PDB entry 8HQK | electron microscopy, 3.60 A resolution | chains G and L of the 13 polymer chains in the assembly

# Chain G (and L)
Protein: Major head protein
From: Escherichia phage DT57C
Notes: chain L of this document is another copy of the same molecule, construct and numbering; everything in this record applies to it too
UniProt: A0A0A7RSM1 (A0A0A7RSM1_9CAUD); residue numbers follow UniProt; this construct covers 1-458
Sequence (458 residues; row label = number of the first residue in the row):
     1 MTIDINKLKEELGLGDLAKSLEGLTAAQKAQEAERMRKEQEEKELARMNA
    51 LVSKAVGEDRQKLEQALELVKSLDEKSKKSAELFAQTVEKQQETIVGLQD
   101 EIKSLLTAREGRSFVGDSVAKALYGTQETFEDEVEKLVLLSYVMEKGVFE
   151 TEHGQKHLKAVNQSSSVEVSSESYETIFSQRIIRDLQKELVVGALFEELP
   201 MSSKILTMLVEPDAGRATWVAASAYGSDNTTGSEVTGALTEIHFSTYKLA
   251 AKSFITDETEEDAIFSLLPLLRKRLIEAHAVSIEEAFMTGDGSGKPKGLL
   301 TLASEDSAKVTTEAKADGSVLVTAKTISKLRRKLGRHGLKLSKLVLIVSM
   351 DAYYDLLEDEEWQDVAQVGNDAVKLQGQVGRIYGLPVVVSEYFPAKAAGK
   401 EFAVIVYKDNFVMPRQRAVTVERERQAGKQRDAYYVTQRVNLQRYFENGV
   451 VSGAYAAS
Not modelled in the structure: 1-161, 458

# How chain G and chain L interact
Pairs across the interface (112; chain G residue first):
  S203(G) - E175(L)  hydrogen bond (side chain-backbone)
  S203(G) - T176(L)
  S203(G) - I177(L)
  K204(G) - N162(L)
  K204(G) - E172(L)  salt bridge
  K204(G) - E175(L)  hydrogen bond (backbone-backbone)
  I205(G) - E175(L)
  I205(G) - T176(L)
  I205(G) - I177(L)  hydrogen bond (backbone-backbone)
  L206(G) - I177(L)
  L206(G) - S179(L)
  T207(G) - T176(L)
  T207(G) - I177(L)
  T207(G) - S179(L)  hydrogen bond (backbone-side chain)
  M208(G) - S179(L)  hydrogen bond
  M208(G) - R181(L)
  M208(G) - I183(L)  hydrophobic
  L209(G) - S179(L)
  L209(G) - Q180(L)
  L209(G) - R181(L)  hydrogen bond (backbone-backbone)
  L209(G) - I182(L)
  L209(G) - I183(L)  hydrogen bond (backbone-backbone)
  V210(G) - I183(L)  hydrophobic
  E211(G) - I182(L)
  E211(G) - I183(L)  hydrogen bond (backbone-backbone)
  E211(G) - R184(L)
  E211(G) - L270(L)
  E211(G) - K273(L)  salt bridge
  E211(G) - R274(L)
  P212(G) - R184(L)  hydrogen bond (backbone-side chain)
  D213(G) - R184(L)
  D213(G) - R274(L)  hydrogen bond (backbone-side chain)
  A214(G) - R184(L)
  A214(G) - E277(L)
  G215(G) - A278(L)
  R216(G) - A278(L)
  R216(G) - V281(L)
  R216(G) - E285(L)  salt bridge
  A217(G) - L249(L)  hydrophobic
  A217(G) - A250(L)
  A217(G) - A251(L)  hydrophobic
  A217(G) - A278(L)
  A217(G) - H279(L)
  A217(G) - S282(L)  hydrogen bond (backbone-side chain)
  T218(G) - L249(L)
  T218(G) - A250(L)  hydrogen bond (backbone-backbone)
  W219(G) - K248(L)
  W219(G) - L249(L)  hydrophobic
  W219(G) - A286(L)  hydrophobic
  W219(G) - G294(L)
  W219(G) - K295(L)
  W219(G) - P296(L)
  V220(G) - K248(L)  hydrogen bond (backbone-backbone)
  V220(G) - A250(L)  hydrophobic
  Y225(G) - K248(L)
  Y225(G) - R439(L)  hydrogen bond
  T230(G) - K248(L)
  T230(G) - A250(L)
  T231(G) - A250(L)
  T231(G) - A251(L)
  T231(G) - K252(L)
  T231(G) - Y435(L)
  G232(G) - K252(L)
  S233(G) - A251(L)
  S233(G) - K252(L)  hydrogen bond (backbone-backbone)
  E234(G) - K252(L)
  V235(G) - K252(L)  hydrogen bond (backbone-backbone)
  V235(G) - L275(L)  hydrophobic
  T236(G) - R274(L)  hydrogen bond (backbone-side chain)
  G237(G) - R274(L)
  L239(G) - L270(L)  hydrophobic
  K325(G) - E358(L)  hydrogen bond (side chain-backbone)
  K325(G) - Q363(L)
  K329(G) - E358(L)
  R331(G) - Y354(L)
  R331(G) - L357(L)
  R331(G) - G377(L)
  R332(G) - D351(L)  salt bridge
  R332(G) - Y354(L)
  R332(G) - D355(L)  salt bridge
  G335(G) - M350(L)
  G335(G) - Y354(L)  hydrogen bond (backbone-side chain)
  R336(G) - L186(L)  hydrogen bond (side chain-backbone)
  R336(G) - K188(L)
  R336(G) - M350(L)
  R336(G) - E391(L)  salt bridge
  H337(G) - D185(L)
  H337(G) - L186(L)
  G338(G) - Y354(L)  hydrogen bond (backbone-side chain)
  L339(G) - M350(L)  hydrophobic
  L339(G) - Y354(L)  hydrogen bond (backbone-side chain)
  L341(G) - Q376(L)
  E361(G) - K374(L)  hydrogen bond (backbone-side chain)
  W362(G) - K374(L)
  A366(G) - A366(L)  hydrogen bond (backbone-backbone)
  Q367(G) - D364(L)
  Q367(G) - V365(L)  hydrogen bond (backbone-backbone)
  V368(G) - K374(L)
  V368(G) - L375(L)  hydrophobic
  G369(G) - V365(L)
  Y383(G) - Q363(L)  hydrogen bond
  Y383(G) - V373(L)
  Y383(G) - K374(L)  hydrogen bond (backbone-backbone)
  Y383(G) - Q376(L)
  Y383(G) - G377(L)
  G384(G) - K374(L)
  G384(G) - Q376(L)
  Y407(G) - L186(L)
  F446(G) - I183(L)  hydrophobic
  F446(G) - R184(L)
  F446(G) - D185(L)
  N448(G) - D185(L)  hydrogen bond
Interface residues without a listed pair, chain G (52 interface residues in all): S202, D371, Y445
Interface residues without a listed pair, chain L (59 interface residues in all): F178, Q187, Y247, S253, F254, F265, L267, Y353

# Summary
52 residues of chain G face 59 of chain L across their interface; the contacts include 28 hydrogen bonds and 6
salt bridges. Polar contacts include K204(G)-E172(L), E211(G)-K273(L) and R216(G)-E285(L).
Chain G and chain L are both Major head protein (Escherichia phage DT57C); the structure, Capsid of DT57C
bacteriophage in the empty state, was determined by electron microscopy together with 8HO3, 8HQO, 8HQZ, 8HRE
and 8HRG from the same study.
